PDB entry 3MNN | X-ray diffraction, 2.50 A resolution | chains A and J of the 10 polymer chains in the assembly

# Chain A
Name: Histone H3.2
Source organism: Xenopus laevis
Reference sequence: P84233 (H32_XENLA); residues 1-135 here correspond to UniProt positions 2-136 (UniProt number = residue number + 1)
Amino-acid sequence (135 residues; row label = number of the first residue in the row):
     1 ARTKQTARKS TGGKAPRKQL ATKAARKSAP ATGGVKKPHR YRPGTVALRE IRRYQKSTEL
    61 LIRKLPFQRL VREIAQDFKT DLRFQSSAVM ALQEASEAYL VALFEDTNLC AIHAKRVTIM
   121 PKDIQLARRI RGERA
Not modelled in the structure: 1-37, 135
UniProt features mapped onto this chain:
  - modified residue: Arg2 (Asymmetric dimethylarginine), Thr3 (Phosphothreonine), Lys4 (Allysine), Gln5 (5-glutamyl dopamine), Thr6 (Phosphothreonine), Arg8 (Citrulline), Lys9 (N6,N6,N6-trimethyllysine), Ser10 (ADP-ribosylserine), Thr11 (Phosphothreonine), Lys14 (N6-(2-hydroxyisobutyryl)lysine), Arg17 (Asymmetric dimethylarginine), Lys18 (N6-(2-hydroxyisobutyryl)lysine), Lys23 (N6-(2-hydroxyisobutyryl)lysine), Arg26 (Citrulline), Lys27 (N6,N6,N6-trimethyllysine), Ser28 (ADP-ribosylserine), Lys36 (N6,N6,N6-trimethyllysine), Lys37 (N6-methyllysine), Tyr41 (Phosphotyrosine), Lys56 (N6,N6,N6-trimethyllysine) and 8 more in UniProt
  - lipidation: Cys110 (S-palmitoyl cysteine)

# Chain J
Molecule: 145-nt DNA strand
Sequence (145 nucleotides; each row starts with the number of its first residue; numbers below 1 keep their minus sign (DA-72 is residue -72)):
   -72 ATCAATATCC ACCTGCAGAT ACTACCAAAA GTGTATTTGG AAACTGCTCC ATCAAAAGGC
   -12 ATGTTCAGCT GATTCAGCTG AACATGCCTT TTGATGGAGC AGTTTCCAAA TACACTTTTG
    48 GTAGTATCTG CAGGTGGATA TTGAT

# How chain A and chain J interact
Pairs across the interface (27):
  His39(A) - DT-67(J)  sugar contact
  Arg40(A) - DA9(J)  hydrogen bond to the base
  Arg40(A) - DC10(J)  hydrogen bond to the sugar
  Tyr41(A) - DT-67(J)  phosphate contact
  Tyr41(A) - DA-66(J)  sugar contact
  Tyr41(A) - DA9(J)  sugar contact
  Tyr41(A) - DC10(J)  hydrogen bond to the phosphate
  Arg42(A) - DA9(J)  phosphate contact
  Pro43(A) - DA8(J)  phosphate contact
  Pro43(A) - DA9(J)  phosphate contact
  Gly44(A) - DA8(J)  hydrogen bond to the phosphate
  Gly44(A) - DA9(J)  hydrogen bond to the phosphate
  Thr45(A) - DA9(J)  hydrogen bond to the phosphate
  Val46(A) - DA9(J)  hydrogen bond to the phosphate
  Val46(A) - DC10(J)  phosphate contact
  Ala47(A) - DA9(J)  hydrogen bond to the phosphate
  Arg49(A) - DA-66(J)  phosphate contact
  Arg49(A) - DT-65(J)  phosphate contact
  Arg63(A) - DT17(J)  hydrogen bond to the phosphate
  Arg63(A) - DT18(J)  salt bridge to the phosphate
  Lys64(A) - DT18(J)  hydrogen bond to the phosphate
  Leu65(A) - DT17(J)  phosphate contact
  Leu65(A) - DT18(J)  hydrogen bond to the phosphate
  Pro66(A) - DT17(J)  phosphate contact
  Arg69(A) - DT17(J)  salt bridge to the phosphate
  Arg83(A) - DA25(J)  hydrogen bond to the sugar
  Arg83(A) - DG26(J)  sugar contact
Other interface residues (no listed pair), chain A (19 interface residues in all): Asp81, Lys115, Thr118
Other interface residues (no listed pair), chain J (14 interface residues in all): DA-68, DG-2, DA-1, DG7

# Overview
19 residues of chain A and 14 residues of chain J are in contact, with 12 hydrogen bonds and 2 salt bridges.
Polar pairs include Arg40(A)-DA9(J), Arg40(A)-DC10(J) and Arg83(A)-DA25(J).
Here chain A is Histone H3.2 (Xenopus laevis) and chain J is a 145-nt DNA strand. Entry 3MNN (A Ruthenium
Antitumour Agent Forms Specific Histone Protein Adducts in the Nucleosome Core) was determined by X-ray
diffraction.
